6Y3P - chain A; structure by X-ray diffraction, 2.30 A resolution.

# Chain A
Molecule: KLLA0B12012p
Source organism: Kluyveromyces lactis (strain ATCC 8585 / CBS 2359 / DSM 70799 / NBRC 1267 / NRRL Y-1140 / WM37)
UniProt: Q6CVH5 (Q6CVH5_KLULA); numbering as in UniProt (aligned over 321-717)
Sequence (402 residues; each row starts with the number of its first residue):
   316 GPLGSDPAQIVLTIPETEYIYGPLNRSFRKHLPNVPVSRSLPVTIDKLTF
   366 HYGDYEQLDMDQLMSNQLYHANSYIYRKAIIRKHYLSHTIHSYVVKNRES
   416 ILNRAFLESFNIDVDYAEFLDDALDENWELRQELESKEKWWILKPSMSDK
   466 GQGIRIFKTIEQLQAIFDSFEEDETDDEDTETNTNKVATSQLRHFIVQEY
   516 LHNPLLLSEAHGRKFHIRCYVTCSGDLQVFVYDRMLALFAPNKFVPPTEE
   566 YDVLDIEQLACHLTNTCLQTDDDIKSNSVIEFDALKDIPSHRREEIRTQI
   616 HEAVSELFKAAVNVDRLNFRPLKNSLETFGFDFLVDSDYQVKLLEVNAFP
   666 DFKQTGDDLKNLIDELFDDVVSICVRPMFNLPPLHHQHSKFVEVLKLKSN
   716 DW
Not modelled in the structure: 316-321, 464-466, 488-505, 581-592, 715-717
Sequence notes: expression tag (316-320)
From the paper describing this entry:
  - catalytic residues: Arg533, Glu660 (proposed by the authors, not directly observed)
  - catalytic residues: Asp647, Asn662 (by similarity / conservation)

# Summary
The paper reports catalytic residues Arg533, Glu660 and Asp647 among others.
Chain A is KLLA0B12012p (Kluyveromyces lactis (strain ATCC 8585 / CBS 2359 / DSM 70799 / NBRC 1267 / NRRL
Y-1140 / WM37)); the structure, Crystal structure of the C-terminal domain from K. lactis Pby1, an ATP-grasp
enzyme interacting with the ..., was determined by X-ray diffraction (same publication as 6Y3Z).
